PDB entry 7LCH | electron microscopy, 2.35 A resolution | chains A and C of the 6 polymer chains in the assembly

Chain A (and C):
Protein: Envelope protein E
From: Usutu virus
Notes: chain C of this document is another copy of the same molecule, construct and numbering; everything in this record applies to it too
UniProtKB: Q5WPU4 (Q5WPU4_USUV); residues 1-500 here correspond to UniProt positions 294-793 (UniProt number = residue number + 293)
Sequence (500 residues; numbered 1 to 500; the number before each row is that of its first residue):
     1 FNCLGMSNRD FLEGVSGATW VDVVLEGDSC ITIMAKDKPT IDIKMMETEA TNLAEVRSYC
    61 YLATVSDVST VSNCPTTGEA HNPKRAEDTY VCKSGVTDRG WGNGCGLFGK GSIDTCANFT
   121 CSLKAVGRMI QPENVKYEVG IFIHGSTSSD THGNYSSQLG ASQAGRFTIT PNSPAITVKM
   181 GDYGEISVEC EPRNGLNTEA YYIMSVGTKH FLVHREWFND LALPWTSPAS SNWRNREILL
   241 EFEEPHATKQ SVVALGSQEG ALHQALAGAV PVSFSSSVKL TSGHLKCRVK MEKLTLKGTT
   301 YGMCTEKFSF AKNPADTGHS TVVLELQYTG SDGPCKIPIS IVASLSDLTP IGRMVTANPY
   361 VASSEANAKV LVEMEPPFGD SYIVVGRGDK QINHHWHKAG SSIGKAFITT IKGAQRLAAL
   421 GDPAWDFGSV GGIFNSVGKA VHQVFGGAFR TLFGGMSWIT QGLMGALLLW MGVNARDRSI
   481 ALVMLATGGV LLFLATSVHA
Unresolved in the structure: 14-17, 500
Disulfide bonds: Cys3-Cys30, Cys60-Cys121, Cys92-Cys116, Cys190-Cys287, Cys304-Cys335
Covalently attached groups: N-acetylglucosamine (NAG) linked to Asn118, Asn154

Interface between chain A and chain C:
Pairs across the interface - 16 pairs, chain A then chain C:
  Thr76(A) - Met129(C)
  Thr76(A) - Gln131(C)
  Thr77(A) - Val56(C)
  Thr77(A) - Met129(C)
  His81(A) - Ser227(C)
  His81(A) - Ser230(C)
  His81(A) - Asn232(C)
  Ala86(A) - Asp88(C)
  Ala86(A) - Asn232(C)
  Asp88(A) - Ala86(C)
  Gln131(A) - Thr76(C)
  Gln131(A) - Leu107(C)
  Ser227(A) - Glu79(C)
  Pro228(A) - Thr77(C)
  Ser230(A) - His81(C)
  Asn232(A) - His81(C)
Interface residues without a listed pair, chain A (17 interface residues in all): Ala54, Glu55, Glu79, Arg85, Leu107, Met129, Ala229
Interface residues without a listed pair, chain C (17 interface residues in all): Glu55, Gly78, Arg85, Arg234

In short:
Chain A and chain C each contribute 17 residues to their interface.
Chain A and chain C are both Envelope protein E (Usutu virus); the structure, The mature Usutu SAAR-1776,
Model B, was determined by electron microscopy, deposited together with 7LCG.
